8IVF - chains B and A; structure by X-ray diffraction, 2.60 A resolution.

== Chain B (and A) ==
Protein: Fatty acid-binding protein, brain
From: Homo sapiens
Notes: chain A of this document is another copy of the same molecule, construct and numbering; everything in this record applies to it too
UniProt: O15540 (FABP7_HUMAN); residues 1-132 here = UniProt positions 1-132
Sequence (132 residues; numbered 1 to 132; the number before each row is that of its first residue):
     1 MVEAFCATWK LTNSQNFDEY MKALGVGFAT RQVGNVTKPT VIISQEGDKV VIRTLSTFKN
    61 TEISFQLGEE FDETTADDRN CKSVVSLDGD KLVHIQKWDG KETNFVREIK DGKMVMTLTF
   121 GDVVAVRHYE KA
Ligand contacts: 25-hydroxycholesterol (HC3): Phe17, Tyr20, Met21, Leu24, Val26, Thr30, Val33, Gly34, Thr37, Pro39, Val41, Thr54, Phe58, Ala76, Asp77, Arg79, Phe105, Arg107, Met116, Leu118, Arg127, Tyr129
UniProt features mapped onto this chain:
  - binding site (a fatty acid): Arg127 to Tyr129
  - modified residue: Val2 (N-acetylvaline)
From the paper describing this entry:
  - binding site for 25-hydroxycholesterol: Phe17, Met21, Pro39, Phe58, Ala76, Met116, Leu118, Arg127, Tyr129
  - conformationally variable residues (side-chain flip): Phe58
  - mutagenesis - M21A, P39A, A76G, Y129F: decreased binding to oleic acid
  - mutagenesis - A76G: unchanged binding to 3H-labeled cholesterol
  - mutagenesis - M116A, Y129F: decreased binding to 3H-labeled cholesterol
  - mutagenesis - F58A, M116A: unchanged binding to oleic acid

== How chain B and chain A interact ==
Contacting residue pairs (9; chain B residue first):
  Arg53(B) with Val36(A)
  Asn60(B) with Lys10(A), hydrogen bond (backbone-side chain); Lys38(A)
  Glu62(B) with Thr37(A), hydrogen bond; Lys38(A), hydrogen bond (side chain-backbone); Ser56(A); Thr57(A), hydrogen bond (side chain-backbone)
  Ile63(B) with Thr57(A)
  Ser64(B) with Thr57(A)
Interface residues without a listed pair, chain B (6 interface residues in all): Leu55
Interface residues without a listed pair, chain A (7 interface residues in all): Val33

== Overview ==
The interface between chain B and chain A involves 6 residues on one side and 7 on the other; the contacts
include 4 hydrogen bonds. Polar contacts include Asn60(B)-Lys10(A), Glu62(B)-Thr37(A) and Glu62(B)-Lys38(A).
From the paper: a binding site for 25-hydroxycholesterol at Phe17(B), Met21(B) and Pro39(B) among others;
M21A, P39A and A76G of chain B, among others, reduce binding to oleic acid; 6 substitutions were tested in
all.
Both chains are Fatty acid-binding protein, brain (Homo sapiens). Entry 8IVF (FABP7 complexed with 25-HC) was
determined by X-ray diffraction (same publication as 8IVL).
